Entry 6MEG (X-ray diffraction, 1.41 A resolution); this record covers chains H and L.

Chain H:
Name: antibody HEPC46 Heavy Chain
From: Homo sapiens
Notes: antibody fragment or engineered binder
Chain sequence (230 residues; numbered 1 to 225 plus 5 insertion-coded residues; the number before each row is that of its first residue; a row labelled like 82A-82C holds insertion residues (82A, then the next letters in order)):
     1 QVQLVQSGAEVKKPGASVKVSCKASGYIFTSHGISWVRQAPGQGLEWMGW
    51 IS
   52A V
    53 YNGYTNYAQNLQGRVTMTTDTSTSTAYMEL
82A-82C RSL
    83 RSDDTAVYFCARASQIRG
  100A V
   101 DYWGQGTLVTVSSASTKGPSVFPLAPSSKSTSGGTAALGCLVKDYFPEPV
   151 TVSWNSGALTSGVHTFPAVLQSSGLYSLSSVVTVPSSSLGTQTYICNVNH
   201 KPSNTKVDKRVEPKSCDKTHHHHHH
Disordered / not traced: 215-225
Disulfide bonds: Cys22-Cys92, Cys140-Cys196

Chain L:
Name: antibody HEPC46 Light Chain
From: Homo sapiens
Notes: antibody fragment or engineered binder
Chain sequence (217 residues; numbered 1 to 213 plus 5 insertion-coded residues; 1 number in that range is skipped by the numbering (no residue carries it; nothing is unmodelled there); the number before each row is that of its first residue; a row labelled like 27A-27B holds insertion residues (27A, then the next letters in order)):
     1 QSVLTQPPS
    11 ASGTPGQRVTISCSGSS
27A-27B SN
    28 IGSNYVYWYQQFPGTAPKLLIYGNNQRPSGVPDRFSGSKSGTSASLAISG
    78 LRSEDEADYYCAAWDDSL
95A-95C SGP
    96 WVFGGGTQVTVLGQPKAAPSVTLFPPSSEELQANKATLVCLISDFYPGAV
   146 TVAWKADSSPVKAGVETTTPSKQSNNKYAASSYLSLTPEQWKSHRSYSCQ
   196 VTHEGSTVEKTVAPTECS
Disordered / not traced: 210-213
Disulfide bonds: Cys23-Cys88, Cys135-Cys194

Chain H / chain L interface:
Residue-residue contacts (56; chain H residue first):
  Gln39(H) - Gln38(L)  hydrogen bond
  Gln39(H) - Tyr87(L)  hydrogen bond
  Gln43(H) - Tyr87(L)  hydrogen bond (backbone-side chain)
  Gly44(H) - Tyr87(L)
  Leu45(H) - Pro44(L)  hydrophobic
  Leu45(H) - Tyr87(L)  hydrophobic
  Leu45(H) - Phe98(L)
  Glu46(H) - Gln1(L)
  Trp47(H) - Pro95C(L)
  Trp47(H) - Trp96(L)
  Trp47(H) - Phe98(L)
  Asn58(H) - Pro95C(L)
  Phe91(H) - Ala43(L)  hydrophobic
  Phe91(H) - Pro44(L)
  Ser96(H) - Trp91(L)
  Gln97(H) - Tyr34(L)  hydrogen bond (backbone-side chain)
  Gln97(H) - Trp91(L)  hydrogen bond (backbone-side chain)
  Ile98(H) - Tyr34(L)  hydrogen bond (backbone-side chain)
  Ile98(H) - Tyr49(L)
  Arg99(H) - Tyr34(L)
  Gly100(H) - Tyr34(L)
  Gly100(H) - Trp96(L)
  Val100A(H) - Tyr36(L)  hydrogen bond (backbone-side chain)
  Val100A(H) - Trp96(L)
  Asp101(H) - Leu46(L)
  Trp103(H) - Tyr36(L)
  Trp103(H) - Pro44(L)
  Gly104(H) - Ala43(L)
  Phe122(H) - Ser122(L)
  Phe122(H) - Glu124(L)
  Phe122(H) - Glu125(L)
  Pro123(H) - Ser122(L)
  Pro123(H) - Glu124(L)
  Leu124(H) - Phe119(L)
  Ala125(H) - Phe119(L)
  Ser130(H) - Phe119(L)
  Ala137(H) - Phe119(L)
  Leu141(H) - Thr132(L)
  Leu141(H) - Tyr178(L)  hydrophobic
  Lys143(H) - Thr132(L)  hydrogen bond
  Asp144(H) - Lys130(L)  salt bridge
  His164(H) - Lys167(L)
  His164(H) - Gln168(L)
  His164(H) - Ala174(L)
  Phe166(H) - Leu136(L)  hydrophobic
  Phe166(H) - Ala174(L)  hydrophobic
  Phe166(H) - Ala175(L)
  Phe166(H) - Ser176(L)
  Pro167(H) - Thr163(L)
  Val169(H) - Glu161(L)
  Gln171(H) - Glu161(L)
  Leu178(H) - Tyr178(L)
  Ser179(H) - Val134(L)
  Ser179(H) - Tyr178(L)  hydrogen bond
  Val181(H) - Leu136(L)  hydrophobic
  Lys209(H) - Glu124(L)  salt bridge
Interface residues without a listed pair, chain H (42 interface residues in all): Val37, Val121, Leu138, Leu170, Ser172, Ser177, Lys214
Interface residues without a listed pair, chain L (39 interface residues in all): Tyr32, Thr42, Gly50, Pro55, Thr117, Pro120, Ile137, Thr164, Ser166, Ser180

In short:
The interface between chain H and chain L involves 42 residues on one side and 39 on the other; the contacts
include 9 hydrogen bonds and 2 salt bridges. Polar pairs include Asp144(H)-Lys130(L), Lys209(H)-Glu124(L) and
Gln39(H)-Gln38(L).
Here chain H is antibody HEPC46 Heavy Chain and chain L is antibody HEPC46 Light Chain, both from Homo
sapiens. Entry 6MEG (Crystal structure of human monoclonal antibody HEPC46) was determined by X-ray
diffraction together with 6MED, 6MEE, 6MEH, 6MEI, 6MEJ and 6MEK from the same study.
